4KLH - chains T and A of the 4 polymer chains in the assembly; structure by X-ray diffraction, 1.88 A resolution.

[Chain T]
Molecule: 16-nt DNA strand
Sequence (16 nucleotides; row label = number of the first residue in the row):
     1 CCGACGGCGCATCAGC

[Chain A]
Name: DNA polymerase beta
Organism: Homo sapiens
Notes: EC 2.7.7.7, 4.2.99.-
Reference sequence: P06746 (DPOLB_HUMAN); residues 1-335 here = UniProt positions 1-335
Amino-acid sequence (335 residues; numbered 1 to 335; the number before each row is that of its first residue):
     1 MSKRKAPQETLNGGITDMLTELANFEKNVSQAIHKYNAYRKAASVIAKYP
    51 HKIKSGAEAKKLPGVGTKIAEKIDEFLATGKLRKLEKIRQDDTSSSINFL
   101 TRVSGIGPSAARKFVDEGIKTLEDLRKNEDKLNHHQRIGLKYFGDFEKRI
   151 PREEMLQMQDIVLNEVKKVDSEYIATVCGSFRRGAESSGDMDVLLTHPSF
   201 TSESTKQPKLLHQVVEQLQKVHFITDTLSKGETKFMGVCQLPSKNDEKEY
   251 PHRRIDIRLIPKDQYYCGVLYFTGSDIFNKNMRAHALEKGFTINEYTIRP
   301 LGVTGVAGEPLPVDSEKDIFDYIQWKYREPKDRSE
Disordered / not traced: 1-9
Ion coordination: Na+ site 1: Lys60, Leu62, Val65 (shared with 1 residue of chain D); Na+ site 2: Thr101, Val103, Ile106 (shared with 1 residue of chain P); Mn2+ site 1: Asp190, Asp192, Asp256 (shared with 2 residues of chain P); Mn2+ site 2: Asp190, Asp192 (together with pyrophosphate) (shared with 1 residue of chain P)
Small-molecule neighbours: pyrophosphate (PPV): Arg149, Gly179, Ser180, Arg183, Ser188, Gly189, Asp190, Asp192, Ser275
Swiss-Prot annotation at these positions:
  - region: Arg183 to Asp192 (DNA-binding)
  - active site: Lys72 (Nucleophile)
  - binding site (K(+)): Lys60, Leu62, Val65, Thr101, Val103, Ile106
  - binding site (Na(+)): Lys60, Leu62, Val65, Thr101, Val103, Ile106
  - binding site (dATP): Arg149, Ser180, Arg183, Gly189, Asp190
  - binding site (dCTP): Arg149, Ser180, Arg183, Gly189, Asp190
  - binding site (dGTP): Arg149, Ser180, Arg183, Gly189, Asp190, Asp192
  - binding site (dTTP): Arg149, Ser180, Arg183, Gly189, Asp190
  - binding site (Mg(2+)): Asp190, Asp192, Asp256
  - modified residue: Lys72 (N6-acetyllysine), Arg83 (Omega-N-methylarginine), Arg152 (Omega-N-methylarginine)
  - cross-link (Glycyl lysine isopeptide (Lys-Gly)): Lys41 (interchain with G-Cter in ubiquitin), Lys61 (interchain with G-Cter in ubiquitin), Lys81 (interchain with G-Cter in ubiquitin)
  - natural variant: Leu22 (L22P: Found in a gastric cancer sample; uncertain significance), Tyr39 (Y39C: Found in a gastric cancer sample; uncertain significance), Gly118 (G118V: Decreased DNA-directed DNA polymerase activity), Arg137 (R137Q: Decreased function in base-excision repair), Arg149 (R149I: Decreased DNA-directed DNA polymerase activity), Asp160 (D160N: Found in a gastric cancer sample; uncertain significance), Cys239 (C239R: Found in a gastric cancer sample; uncertain significance), Lys289 (K289M: Found in a colon cancer sample; uncertain significance), Asn294 (N294D: Found in a gastric cancer sample; uncertain significance), Glu295 (E295K: Found in a gastric cancer sample; uncertain significance)
  - mutagenesis: Phe25 (F25W: No effect on 5'-dRP lyase activity. Decreased ssDNA binding), His34 (H34G: Decreased 5'-dRP lyase activity. Decreased ssDNA binding), Lys35 (K35A: Decreased 5'-dRP lyase activity. Decreased ssDNA binding. Loss of 5'-dRP lyase activity; when associated with A-68 and A-72. Decreased ssDNA binding; when associated with A-68 and A-72 ...), Tyr39 (Y39F: No effect on 5'-dRP lyase activity; Y39Q: Abolishes DNA polymerase and 5'-dRP lyase activity), Lys41 (K41R: Abolishes ubiquitination; when associated with R-61 and R-81), Lys60 (K60A: Decreased 5'-dRP lyase activity. Decreased ssDNA binding), Lys61 (K61R: Abolishes ubiquitination; when associated with R-41 and R-81), Lys68 (K68A: No effect on 5'-dRP lyase activity. Decreased ssDNA binding. Loss of 5'-dRP lyase activity; when associated with A-35 and A-72. Decreased ssDNA binding; when associated with A-35 and A-72 ...), Glu71 (E71Q: No effect on 5'-dRP lyase activity. No effect on structure shown by circular dichroism. No effect on ssDNA binding), Lys72 (K72A: Severely reduced 5'-dRP lyase activity. Does not affect ssDNA binding. Loss of 5'-dRP lyase activity; when associated with A-35 and A-68. Decreased ssDNA binding ...), Glu75 (E75A: Slightly decreased 5'-dRP lyase activity. Decreased ssDNA binding. No effect on structure shown by circular dichroism), Lys81 (K81R: Abolishes ubiquitination; when associated with R-41 and R-61), 5 further mutagenesis entries in UniProt

[How chain T and chain A interact]
Contacting residue pairs (28):
  DC5(T) - His34(A)  stacking on the base
  DC5(T) - Leu287(A)  phosphate contact
  DG6(T) - Asn279(A)  base contact
  DG6(T) - Lys280(A)  salt bridge to the phosphate
  DG6(T) - Arg283(A)  hydrogen bond to the base
  DG6(T) - Ala284(A)  sugar contact
  DG6(T) - Leu287(A)  phosphate contact
  DG7(T) - Tyr271(A)  base contact
  DG7(T) - Arg283(A)  hydrogen bond to the sugar
  DG7(T) - Leu287(A)  phosphate contact
  DG7(T) - Thr292(A)  hydrogen bond to the phosphate
  DG7(T) - Ile293(A)  sugar contact
  DG7(T) - Asn294(A)  phosphate contact
  DC8(T) - Asn294(A)  hydrogen bond to the phosphate
  DC8(T) - Glu295(A)  sugar contact
  DG9(T) - Thr233(A)  hydrogen bond to the phosphate
  DG9(T) - Lys234(A)  phosphate contact
  DG9(T) - Arg258(A)  sugar contact
  DG9(T) - Tyr296(A)  hydrogen bond to the phosphate
  DC10(T) - Ser229(A)  phosphate contact
  DC10(T) - Lys230(A)  hydrogen bond to the phosphate
  DC10(T) - Gly231(A)  phosphate contact
  DC10(T) - Glu232(A)  hydrogen bond to the phosphate
  DC10(T) - Thr233(A)  hydrogen bond to the phosphate
  DC10(T) - Lys234(A)  hydrogen bond to the phosphate
  DA11(T) - Ser229(A)  phosphate contact
  DA11(T) - Lys230(A)  hydrogen bond to the phosphate
  DT12(T) - Asn133(A)  phosphate contact
Other interface residues (no listed pair), chain A (22 interface residues in all): His134, Arg299

[Overview]
Chain T and chain A form an interface of 8 and 22 residues respectively, with 11 hydrogen bonds, 1 salt bridge
and 1 aromatic stacking contact. Polar contacts include DG6(T)-Arg283(A), DG7(T)-Arg283(A) and
DG7(T)-Thr292(A). Chain A binds pyrophosphate.
Chain T is a 16-nt DNA strand and chain A is DNA polymerase beta (Homo sapiens); the structure, DNA polymerase
beta matched product complex with Mn2+, 40 s, was determined by X-ray diffraction (same publication as 4KLD,
4KLE, 4KLF, 4KLG, 4KLI, 4KLJ and 8 further entries).
